Entry 3HOW (X-ray diffraction, 3.60 A resolution); this record covers chains B and 3 of the 15 polymer chains in the assembly.

[Chain B]
Protein: DNA-directed RNA polymerase II subunit RPB2
Source organism: Saccharomyces cerevisiae
Notes: EC 2.7.7.6
UniProt: P08518 (RPB2_YEAST); residues 1-1224 here = UniProt positions 1-1224
Sequence (1224 residues; each row starts with the number of its first residue):
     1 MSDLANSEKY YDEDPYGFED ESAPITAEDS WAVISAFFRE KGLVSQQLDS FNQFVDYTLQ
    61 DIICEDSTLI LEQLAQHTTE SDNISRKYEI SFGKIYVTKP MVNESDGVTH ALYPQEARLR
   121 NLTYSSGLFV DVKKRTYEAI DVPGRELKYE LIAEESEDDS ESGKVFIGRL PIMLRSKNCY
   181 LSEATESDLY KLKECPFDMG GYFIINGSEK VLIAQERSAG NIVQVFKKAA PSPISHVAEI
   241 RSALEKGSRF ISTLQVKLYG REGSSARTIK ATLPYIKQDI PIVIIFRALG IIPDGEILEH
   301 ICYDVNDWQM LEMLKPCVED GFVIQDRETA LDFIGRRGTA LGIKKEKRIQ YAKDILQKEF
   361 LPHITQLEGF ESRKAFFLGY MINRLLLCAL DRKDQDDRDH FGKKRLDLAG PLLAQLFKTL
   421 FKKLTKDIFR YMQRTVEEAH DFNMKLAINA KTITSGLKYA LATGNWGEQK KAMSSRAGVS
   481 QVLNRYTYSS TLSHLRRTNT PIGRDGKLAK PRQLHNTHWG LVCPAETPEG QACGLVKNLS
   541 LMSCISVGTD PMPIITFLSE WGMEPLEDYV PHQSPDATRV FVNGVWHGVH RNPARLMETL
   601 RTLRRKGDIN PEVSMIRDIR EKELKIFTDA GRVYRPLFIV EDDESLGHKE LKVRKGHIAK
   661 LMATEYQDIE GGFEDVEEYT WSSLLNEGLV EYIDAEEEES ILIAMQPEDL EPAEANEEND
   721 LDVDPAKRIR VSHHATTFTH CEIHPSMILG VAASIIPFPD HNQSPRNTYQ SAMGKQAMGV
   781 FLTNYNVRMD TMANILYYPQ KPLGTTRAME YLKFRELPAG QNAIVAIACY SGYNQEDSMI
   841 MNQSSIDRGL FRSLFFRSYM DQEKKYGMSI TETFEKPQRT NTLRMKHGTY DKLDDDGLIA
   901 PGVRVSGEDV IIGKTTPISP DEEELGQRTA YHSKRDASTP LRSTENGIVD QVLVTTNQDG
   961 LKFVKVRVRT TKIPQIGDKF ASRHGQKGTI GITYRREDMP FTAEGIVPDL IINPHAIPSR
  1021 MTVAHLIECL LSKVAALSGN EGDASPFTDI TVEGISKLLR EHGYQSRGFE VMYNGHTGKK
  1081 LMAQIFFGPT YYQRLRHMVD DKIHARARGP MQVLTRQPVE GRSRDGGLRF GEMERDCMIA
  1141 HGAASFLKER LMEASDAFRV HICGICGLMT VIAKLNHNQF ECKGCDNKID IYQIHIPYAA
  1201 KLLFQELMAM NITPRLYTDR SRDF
Unresolved in the structure: 1-19, 71-89, 135-163, 337-344, 438-445, 471, 669-677, 716-721, 920-932
Bound ions: Zn2+: Cys1163, Cys1166, Cys1182, Cys1185
What the authors report for this chain:
  - binding site for the 18-nt RNA strand (chain 3): Arg766, Arg1020
  - binding site for the 26-nt DNA strand: Arg504

[Chain 3]
Molecule: 18-nt RNA strand
Sequence (18 nucleotides; numbered -6 to 11; the number before each row is that of its first residue; numbers below 1 keep their minus sign (U-6 is residue -6)):
    -6 UGCAUUUCAA CCAGGCUU
Unresolved in the structure: -6 to 0
Bound ions: Mg2+: U11 (shared with 3 residues of chain A)

[How chain B and chain 3 interact]
Residue-residue contacts (18):
  Ala477(B) - A6(3)  sugar contact
  Gly478(B) - G7(3)  phosphate contact
  Gln481(B) - G7(3)  sugar contact
  Gln531(B) - C9(3)  phosphate contact
  Gln531(B) - U10(3)  base contact
  Arg766(B) - U11(3)  hydrogen bond to the base
  Gln776(B) - C9(3)  phosphate contact
  Gln776(B) - U10(3)  hydrogen bond to the phosphate
  Lys979(B) - U10(3)  salt bridge to the phosphate
  Lys987(B) - U11(3)  hydrogen bond to the sugar
  Arg1020(B) - U11(3)  base contact
  His1097(B) - C9(3)  hydrogen bond to the sugar
  Met1111(B) - C1(3)  sugar contact
  Gln1112(B) - A2(3)  phosphate contact
  Val1113(B) - C1(3)  sugar contact
  Val1119(B) - C1(3)  sugar contact
  Arg1124(B) - C1(3)  hydrogen bond to the phosphate
  Arg1124(B) - A2(3)  salt bridge to the phosphate
Also at the interface, not in a pair above, chain B (21 interface residues in all): Asn465, Glu529, Tyr769, Ala772, Asp837, Pro1110
Also at the interface, not in a pair above, chain 3 (9 interface residues in all): C5, G8

[Summary]
Chain B and chain 3 form an interface of 21 and 9 residues respectively, with 5 hydrogen bonds and 2 salt
bridges. Among the polar pairs are Arg766(B)-U11(3), Lys987(B)-U11(3) and His1097(B)-C9(3). From the paper: a
binding site for the 18-nt RNA strand (chain 3) at Arg766(B) and Arg1020(B); a binding site for the 26-nt DNA
strand at Arg504(B).
Chain B is DNA-directed RNA polymerase II subunit RPB2 (Saccharomyces cerevisiae) and chain 3 is an 18-nt RNA
strand; the structure, Complete RNA polymerase II elongation complex III with a T-U mismatch and a frayed RNA
3'-uridine, was determined by X-ray diffraction, deposited together with 3HOU, 3HOV, 3HOX, 3HOY and 3HOZ.
